Entry 7MRW (electron microscopy, 3.72 A resolution); this record covers chains A and C of the 3 polymer chains in the assembly.

# Chain A
Protein: Cytoadherence linked asexual protein 3.1
Organism: Plasmodium falciparum NF54
UniProtKB: A0A2I0BTS3 (A0A2I0BTS3_PLAFO); numbering as in UniProt (aligned over 1-1417)
Chain sequence (1417 residues; each row starts with the number of its first residue):
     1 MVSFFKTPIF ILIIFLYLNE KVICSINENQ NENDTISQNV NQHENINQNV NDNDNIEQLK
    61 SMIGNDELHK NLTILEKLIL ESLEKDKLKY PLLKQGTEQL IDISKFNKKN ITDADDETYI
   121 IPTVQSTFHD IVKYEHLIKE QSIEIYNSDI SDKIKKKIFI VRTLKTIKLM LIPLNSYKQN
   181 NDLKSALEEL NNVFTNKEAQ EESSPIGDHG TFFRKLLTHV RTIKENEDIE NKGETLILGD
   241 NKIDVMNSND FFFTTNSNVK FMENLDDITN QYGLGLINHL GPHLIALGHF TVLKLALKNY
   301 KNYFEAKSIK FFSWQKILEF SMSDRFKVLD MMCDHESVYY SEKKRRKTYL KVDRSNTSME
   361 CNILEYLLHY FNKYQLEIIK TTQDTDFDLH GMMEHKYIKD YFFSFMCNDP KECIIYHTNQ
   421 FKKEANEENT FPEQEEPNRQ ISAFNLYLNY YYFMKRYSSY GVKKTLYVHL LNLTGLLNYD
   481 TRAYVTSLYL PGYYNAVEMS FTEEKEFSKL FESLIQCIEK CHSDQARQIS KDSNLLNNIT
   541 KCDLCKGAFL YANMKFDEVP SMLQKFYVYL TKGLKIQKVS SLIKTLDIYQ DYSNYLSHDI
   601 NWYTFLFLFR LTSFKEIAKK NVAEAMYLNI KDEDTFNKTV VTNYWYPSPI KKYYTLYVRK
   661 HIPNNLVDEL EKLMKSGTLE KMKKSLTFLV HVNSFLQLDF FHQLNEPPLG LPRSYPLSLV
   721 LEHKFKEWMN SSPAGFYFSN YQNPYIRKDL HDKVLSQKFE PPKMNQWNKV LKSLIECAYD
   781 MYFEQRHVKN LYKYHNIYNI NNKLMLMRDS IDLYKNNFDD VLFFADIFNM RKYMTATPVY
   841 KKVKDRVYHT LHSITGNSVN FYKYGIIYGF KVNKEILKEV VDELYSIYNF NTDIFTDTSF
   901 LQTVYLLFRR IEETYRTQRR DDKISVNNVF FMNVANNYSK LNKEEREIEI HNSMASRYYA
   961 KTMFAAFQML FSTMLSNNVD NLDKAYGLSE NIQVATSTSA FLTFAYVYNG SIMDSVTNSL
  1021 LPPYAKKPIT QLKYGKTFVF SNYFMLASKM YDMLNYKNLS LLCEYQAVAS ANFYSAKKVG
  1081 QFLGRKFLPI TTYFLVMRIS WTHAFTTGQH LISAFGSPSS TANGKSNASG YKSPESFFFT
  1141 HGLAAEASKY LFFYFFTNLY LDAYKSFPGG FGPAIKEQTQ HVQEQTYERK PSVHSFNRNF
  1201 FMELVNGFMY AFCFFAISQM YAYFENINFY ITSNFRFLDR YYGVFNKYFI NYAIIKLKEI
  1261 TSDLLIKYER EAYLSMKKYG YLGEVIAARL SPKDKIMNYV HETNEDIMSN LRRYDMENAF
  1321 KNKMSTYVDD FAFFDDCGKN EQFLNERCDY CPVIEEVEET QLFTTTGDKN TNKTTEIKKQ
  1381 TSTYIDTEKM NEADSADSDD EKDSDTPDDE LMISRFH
Disordered / not traced: 1-51, 90-120, 199-208, 225-230, 435-438, 1110-1128, 1168-1195, 1359-1417
Disulfide bonds: Cys333-Cys361, Cys407-Cys413, Cys517-Cys545, Cys521-Cys542

# Chain C
Protein: High molecular weight rhoptry protein 3
Organism: Plasmodium falciparum NF54
UniProtKB: W7JUX6 (W7JUX6_PLAFO); residues 1-897 here = UniProt positions 1-897
Chain sequence (897 residues; row label = number of the first residue in the row):
     1 MRSKHLVTLF IITFLSFSTV KVWGKDVFAG FVTKKLKTLL DCNFALYYNF KGNGPDAGSF
    61 LDFVDEPEQF YWFVEHFLSV KFRVPKHLKD KNIHNFTPCL NRSWVSEFLK EYEEPFVNPV
   121 MKFLDKEQRL FFTYNFGDVE PQGKYTYFPV KEFHKYCILP PLIKTNIKDG ESGEFLKYQL
   181 NKEEYKVFLS SVGSQMTAIK NLYSTVEDEQ RKQLLKVIIE NESTNDISVQ CPTYNIKLHY
   241 TKECANSNNI LKCIDEFLRK TCEKKTESKH PSADLCEHLQ FLFESLKNPY LDNFKKFMTN
   301 SDFTLIKPQS VWNVPIFDIY KPKNYLDSVQ NLDTECFKKL NSKNLIFLSF HDDIPNNPYY
   361 NVELQEIVKL STYTYSIFDK LYNFFFVFKK SGAPISPVSV KELSHNITDF SFKEDNSEIQ
   421 CQNVRKSLDL EVDVETMKGI AAEKLCKIIE KFILTKDDAS KPEKSDIHRG FRILCILIST
   481 HVEAYNIVRQ LLNMESMISL TRYTSLYIHK FFKSVTLLKG NFLYKNNKAI RYSRACSKAS
   541 LHVPSVLYRR NIYIPETFLS LYLGLSNLVS SNPSSPFFEY AIIEFLVTYY NKGSEKFVLY
   601 FISIISVLYI NEYYYEQLSC FYPKEFELIK SRMIHPNIVD RILKGIDNLM KSTRYDKMRT
   661 MYLDFESSDI FSREKVFTAL YNFDSFIKTN EQLKKKNLEE ISEIPVQLET SNDGIGYRKQ
   721 DVLYETDKPQ TMDEASYEET VDEDAHHVNE KQHSAHFLDA IAEKDILEEK TKDQDLEIEL
   781 YKYMGPLKEQ SKSTSAASTS DEISGSEGPS TESTSTGNQG EDKTTDNTYK EMEELEEAEG
   841 TSNLKKGLEF YKSSLKLDQL DKEKPKKKKS KRKKKRDSSS DRILLEESKT FTSENEL
Disordered / not traced: 1-24, 265-268, 459-462, 739-897
UniProt features mapped onto this chain:
  - modified residue: Ser804 (Phosphoserine)
Disulfide bonds: Cys157-Cys231, Cys244-Cys253, Cys421-Cys620, Cys475-Cys536

# Interface between chain A and chain C
Contacting residue pairs (188):
  Ser308(A) with His405(C)
  Lys310(A) with Ser404(C); Phe410(C)
  Phe312(A) with Phe410(C), hydrophobic
  Lys316(A) with Phe410(C)
  Glu319(A) with Phe412(C)
  Phe320(A) with Phe412(C), hydrophobic; Ser575(C); Pro576(C); Phe577(C), hydrophobic
  Ser321(A) with Asn572(C), hydrogen bond
  Met322(A) with Asn551(C)
  Ser323(A) with Tyr553(C); Ser570(C)
  Asp324(A) with Ser570(C); Ser571(C); Asn572(C); Ser575(C), hydrogen bond
  Lys327(A) with Val400(C)
  Val328(A) with Phe577(C), hydrophobic
  Met331(A) with Val400(C), hydrophobic; Ser404(C); Phe577(C), hydrophobic
  His335(A) with Lys401(C)
  Ser337(A) with Val398(C); Ser399(C); Val400(C), hydrogen bond (backbone-backbone)
  Val338(A) with Val398(C)
  Tyr339(A) with Val398(C), hydrogen bond (backbone-backbone); Leu403(C), hydrophobic; Phe577(C); Ala581(C), hydrophobic
  Tyr340(A) with Leu568(C), hydrogen bond (side chain-backbone); Val569(C); Glu584(C); Phe585(C); Thr588(C)
  Glu342(A) with Arg549(C), salt bridge; Ile552(C)
  Lys344(A) with Ile552(C); Tyr553(C)
  Arg345(A) with Tyr553(C), hydrogen bond (backbone-side chain)
  Leu376(A) with Ile554(C), hydrophobic
  Gln383(A) with Glu556(C), hydrogen bond
  His390(A) with Asn551(C); Ile554(C); Leu563(C); Asn567(C), hydrogen bond
  Gly391(A) with Ile554(C)
  Met392(A) with Asn551(C); Leu563(C); Ser566(C); Asn567(C); Ser570(C); Ser571(C); Asn572(C)
  Met393(A) with Tyr562(C); Leu563(C), hydrophobic; Asn572(C)
  Glu394(A) with Tyr562(C); Pro573(C); Ser574(C), hydrogen bond (side chain-backbone)
  His395(A) with Asn572(C)
  Lys396(A) with Glu414(C), salt bridge
  Tyr397(A) with Tyr562(C); Lys630(C), hydrogen bond (side chain-backbone); Ser631(C); Met633(C), hydrogen bond (side chain-backbone)
  Asp400(A) with Lys630(C), salt bridge
  Tyr401(A) with Arg632(C)
  His702(A) with Glu738(C), salt bridge
  Arg713(A) with Glu738(C), salt bridge
  Tyr715(A) with Met732(C), hydrophobic
  Leu719(A) with Ala735(C), hydrophobic; Ser736(C)
  Asn1018(A) with Thr224(C)
  Ser1019(A) with Asn166(C), hydrogen bond (backbone-side chain); Thr224(C); Asn225(C); Asp226(C), hydrogen bond (backbone-backbone)
  Leu1020(A) with Asn166(C); Asp226(C)
  Lys1026(A) with Thr224(C), hydrogen bond (side chain-backbone); Asn225(C)
  Lys1033(A) with Thr224(C); Ala735(C); Tyr737(C)
  Tyr1034(A) with Ala735(C)
  Tyr1074(A) with Gln730(C)
  Lys1077(A) with Ser223(C)
  Lys1078(A) with Glu725(C), hydrogen bond (side chain-backbone); Gln730(C)
  Gln1081(A) with Met196(C); Tyr717(C)
  Phe1082(A) with Val722(C); Thr726(C)
  Lys1086(A) with Thr710(C); Asn712(C)
  Glu1146(A) with Ile498(C)
  Lys1149(A) with Ile498(C)
  Tyr1248(A) with Met497(C), hydrophobic; Ile498(C)
  Asn1251(A) with Asn493(C), hydrogen bond; Glu495(C); Met497(C), hydrogen bond
  Tyr1252(A) with Ile498(C), hydrophobic
  Ile1255(A) with Met494(C); Glu495(C); Ser496(C)
  Lys1256(A) with Ser496(C)
  Lys1277(A) with Gln707(C); Glu709(C)
  Lys1278(A) with Gln707(C)
  Tyr1281(A) with Pro705(C); Gln707(C)
  Leu1282(A) with Ile704(C), hydrophobic
  Ala1287(A) with Gln230(C), hydrogen bond (backbone-side chain)
  Ala1288(A) with Lys151(C); Gln230(C)
  Leu1290(A) with Lys164(C), hydrogen bond (backbone-side chain)
  Pro1292(A) with Lys164(C)
  Lys1293(A) with Glu174(C), salt bridge
  Met1297(A) with Phe175(C)
  Asn1298(A) with Lys168(C), hydrogen bond (backbone-side chain); Gly173(C); Glu174(C)
  His1301(A) with Lys168(C); Phe175(C)
  Glu1302(A) with Lys168(C), salt bridge
  Lys1321(A) with Glu556(C), salt bridge
  Met1324(A) with Met497(C)
  Ser1325(A) with Met497(C); Leu500(C)
  Thr1326(A) with Met497(C), hydrogen bond (backbone-backbone); Ile498(C), hydrogen bond (side chain-backbone); Ser499(C); Leu500(C), hydrogen bond (backbone-backbone)
  Tyr1327(A) with Leu500(C); Arg502(C)
  Val1328(A) with Ser499(C); Leu500(C), hydrogen bond (backbone-backbone)
  Asp1329(A) with Lys438(C), salt bridge; Thr501(C); Arg502(C), hydrogen bond (side chain-backbone); Tyr503(C); Leu506(C); Ile701(C)
  Phe1331(A) with Glu703(C), hydrogen bond (backbone-backbone); Ile704(C), hydrophobic
  Ala1332(A) with Leu506(C); Ile701(C)
  Phe1333(A) with Leu506(C); Lys510(C)
  Phe1334(A) with Tyr503(C), hydrophobic; Ser505(C); Leu506(C), hydrophobic; His509(C); Leu541(C), hydrophobic
  Asp1335(A) with His509(C), hydrogen bond (backbone-side chain); Lys510(C), salt bridge; Lys513(C)
  Asp1336(A) with Lys321(C), salt bridge; His509(C); Lys538(C), salt bridge; Leu541(C)
  Asn1340(A) with Arg549(C), hydrogen bond (backbone-side chain); Tyr589(C), hydrogen bond
  Glu1341(A) with Leu541(C); His542(C), salt bridge; Ser545(C), hydrogen bond; Tyr600(C), hydrogen bond
  Phe1343(A) with Tyr548(C); Arg549(C); Arg550(C)
  Leu1344(A) with Tyr503(C)
  Arg1347(A) with Arg502(C); Tyr503(C); Leu506(C)
  Cys1348(A) with Arg502(C), hydrogen bond (backbone-side chain); Arg550(C), hydrogen bond (backbone-side chain); Thr557(C)
  Asp1349(A) with Pro555(C); Glu556(C); Thr557(C), hydrogen bond
  Tyr1350(A) with Pro555(C)
  Cys1351(A) with Arg550(C); Pro555(C)
  Pro1352(A) with Pro555(C), hydrophobic
Interface residues without a listed pair, chain A (110 interface residues in all): Asp54, Asp330, Asp334, Glu336, Lys343, Asp388, Leu389, Pro716, Val720, His723, Gly1080, Lys1247, Leu1274, Tyr1279, Val1285, Arg1289, Ser1291, Asp1330
Interface residues without a listed pair, chain C (110 interface residues in all): Lys177, Glu222, Ser342, Leu345, Pro397, Thr408, Pro544, His635, Ser702, Gly716, Asp721, Lys728, Asp733

# Summary
The chain A/chain C interface involves 110 residues from each chain; the contacts include 34 hydrogen bonds
and 13 salt bridges. Among the polar pairs are Glu342(A)-Arg549(C), Lys396(A)-Glu414(C) and
Asp400(A)-Lys630(C).
Chain A is Cytoadherence linked asexual protein 3.1 and chain C is High molecular weight rhoptry protein 3,
both from Plasmodium falciparum NF54; the structure, Native RhopH complex of the malaria parasite Plasmodium
falciparum, was determined by electron microscopy.
